Entry 8UAE (electron microscopy, 3.25 A resolution); this record covers chains P and Q of the 18 polymer chains in the assembly.

# Chain P (and Q)
Name: Nucleoside triphosphate hydrolase
Organism: Escherichia coli
Notes: chain Q of this document is another copy of the same molecule, construct and numbering; everything in this record applies to it too
Reference sequence: A0A822U1Y5 (A0A822U1Y5_ECOLX); residues 1-610 here = UniProt positions 1-610
Chain sequence (610 residues; each row starts with the number of its first residue):
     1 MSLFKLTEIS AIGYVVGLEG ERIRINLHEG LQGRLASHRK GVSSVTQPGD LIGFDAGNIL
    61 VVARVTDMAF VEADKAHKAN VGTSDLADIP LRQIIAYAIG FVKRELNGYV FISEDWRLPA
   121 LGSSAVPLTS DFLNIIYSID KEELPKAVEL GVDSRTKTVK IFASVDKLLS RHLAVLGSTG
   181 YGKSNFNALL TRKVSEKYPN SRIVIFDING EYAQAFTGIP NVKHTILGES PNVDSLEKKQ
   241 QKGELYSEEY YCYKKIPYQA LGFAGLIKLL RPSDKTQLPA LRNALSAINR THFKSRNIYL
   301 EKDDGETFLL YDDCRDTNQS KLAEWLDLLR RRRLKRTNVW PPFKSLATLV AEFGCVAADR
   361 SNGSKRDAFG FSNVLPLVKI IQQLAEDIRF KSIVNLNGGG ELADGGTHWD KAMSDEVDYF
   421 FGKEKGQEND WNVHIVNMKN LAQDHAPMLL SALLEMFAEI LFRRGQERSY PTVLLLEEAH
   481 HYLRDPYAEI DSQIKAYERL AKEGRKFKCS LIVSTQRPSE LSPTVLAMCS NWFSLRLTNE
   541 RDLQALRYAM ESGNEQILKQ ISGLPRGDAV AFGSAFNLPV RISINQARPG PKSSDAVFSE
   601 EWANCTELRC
Disordered / not traced: 1-2, 72-88, 329-335, 356-373, 485-494, 604-610 (chain Q: 37-41, 72-88, 230-237, 356-363, 485-496, 603-610)
Ligand contacts: ATP-gamma-S: Ser178, Thr179, Gly180, Tyr181, Gly182, Lys183, Ser184, Asn185, Asn209, Glu211, Glu477, Arg566, Gly567, Ile584, Gln586

# Interface between chain P and chain Q
Pairs across the interface (41):
  Gln47(P) - Trp116(Q)  hydrogen bond (side chain-backbone)
  Gln47(P) - Leu118(Q)
  Asp67(P) - Leu18(Q)
  Asp67(P) - Glu19(Q)
  Met68(P) - Gly17(Q)
  Met68(P) - Leu18(Q)  hydrogen bond (backbone-backbone)
  Phe70(P) - Val15(Q)
  Phe70(P) - Val16(Q)
  Arg155(P) - Trp116(Q)
  Asp313(P) - Arg330(Q)  salt bridge
  Leu375(P) - Asp274(Q)
  Leu375(P) - Lys275(Q)
  Leu375(P) - Leu278(Q)  hydrophobic
  Gln382(P) - Arg282(Q)
  Glu386(P) - Arg282(Q)  salt bridge
  Arg389(P) - Phe462(Q)
  Arg389(P) - Arg499(Q)
  Arg389(P) - Glu503(Q)  salt bridge
  Lys439(P) - Lys506(Q)  hydrogen bond (backbone-side chain)
  Leu441(P) - Lys506(Q)
  Gln443(P) - Lys502(Q)
  Gln443(P) - Glu503(Q)
  Arg517(P) - Ala527(Q)
  Arg517(P) - Glu551(Q)  salt bridge
  Thr538(P) - Glu551(Q)  hydrogen bond (side chain-backbone)
  Asn539(P) - Tyr548(Q)
  Asn539(P) - Glu551(Q)
  Arg541(P) - Tyr548(Q)  hydrogen bond
  Gly563(P) - Asp115(Q)
  Pro565(P) - Glu114(Q)
  Val597(P) - Asp166(Q)
  Phe598(P) - Leu169(Q)
  Phe598(P) - Pro471(Q)  hydrophobic
  Ser599(P) - Asp166(Q)  hydrogen bond
  Ser599(P) - Tyr198(Q)  hydrogen bond
  Glu601(P) - Pro471(Q)
  Glu601(P) - Lys508(Q)  salt bridge
  Trp602(P) - Tyr198(Q)  hydrophobic
  Trp602(P) - Asn200(Q)
  Trp602(P) - Ser201(Q)
  Trp602(P) - Pro471(Q)
Interface residues without a listed pair, chain P (37 interface residues in all): Pro48, Thr66, Ala69, Arg92, Arg296, Arg315, Lys379, Asp387, Ile388, Asn440, Ala442, Asp444, His445
Interface residues without a listed pair, chain Q (46 interface residues in all): Gly20, Arg117, Leu121, Lys146, Arg202, Phe263, Arg332, Cys355, Ser364, Glu459, Tyr470, Val473, Tyr497, Arg547, Ala549, Met550, Ser552

# In short
Chain P and chain Q form an interface of 37 and 46 residues respectively; the contacts include 7 hydrogen
bonds and 5 salt bridges. Polar contacts include Asp313(P)-Arg330(Q), Glu386(P)-Arg282(Q) and
Arg389(P)-Glu503(Q). Chain P binds ATP-gamma-S.
Both chains are Nucleoside triphosphate hydrolase (Escherichia coli). Entry 8UAE (E. coli Sir2_HerA complex
(12:6) with ATPgamaS) was determined by electron microscopy (same publication as 8SU9, 8SUW, 8SUB, 8SXX and
8UAF).
